Entry 3EGB (X-ray diffraction, 3.25 A resolution); this record covers chain A.

[Chain A]
Protein: Protein pellino homolog 2
Source organism: Homo sapiens
Notes: fragment: FHA domain
UniProtKB: Q9HAT8 (PELI2_HUMAN); numbering as in UniProt (aligned over 7-289)
Chain sequence (285 residues; each row starts with the number of its first residue):
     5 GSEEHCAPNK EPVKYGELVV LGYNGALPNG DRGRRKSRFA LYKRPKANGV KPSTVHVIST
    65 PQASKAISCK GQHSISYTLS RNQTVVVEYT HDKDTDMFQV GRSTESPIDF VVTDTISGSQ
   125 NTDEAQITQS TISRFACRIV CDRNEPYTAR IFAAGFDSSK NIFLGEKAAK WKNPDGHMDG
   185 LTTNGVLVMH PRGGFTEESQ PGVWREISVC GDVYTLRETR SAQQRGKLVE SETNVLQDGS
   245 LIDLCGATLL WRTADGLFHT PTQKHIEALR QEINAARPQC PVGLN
Not modelled in the structure: 5-14, 28-38, 67-70, 121-131, 198-202, 281-289
Sequence notes: expression tag (5-6)
Reported in the primary citation:
  - mutagenesis - R106A, T187A/N188A: abolished binding to IRAK1
  - mutagenesis - R106A: abolished binding to Rad9(pT192) peptide

[Overview]
From the paper: R106A and T187A/N188A abolish binding to IRAK1; R106A abolishes binding to Rad9(pT192)
peptide.
Chain A is Protein pellino homolog 2 (Homo sapiens); the structure, Structure of Pellino2 FHA domain at 3.3
Angstroms resolution, was determined by X-ray diffraction together with 3EGA from the same study.
